5C5B - chains A and B; structure by X-ray diffraction, 2.90 A resolution.

== Chain A ==
Molecule: DCC-interacting protein 13-alpha
Source organism: Homo sapiens
Notes: fragment: BAR-PH domain
UniProt: Q9UKG1 (DP13A_HUMAN); numbering as in UniProt (aligned over 5-375)
Amino-acid sequence (375 residues; numbered 1 to 375; the number before each row is that of its first residue):
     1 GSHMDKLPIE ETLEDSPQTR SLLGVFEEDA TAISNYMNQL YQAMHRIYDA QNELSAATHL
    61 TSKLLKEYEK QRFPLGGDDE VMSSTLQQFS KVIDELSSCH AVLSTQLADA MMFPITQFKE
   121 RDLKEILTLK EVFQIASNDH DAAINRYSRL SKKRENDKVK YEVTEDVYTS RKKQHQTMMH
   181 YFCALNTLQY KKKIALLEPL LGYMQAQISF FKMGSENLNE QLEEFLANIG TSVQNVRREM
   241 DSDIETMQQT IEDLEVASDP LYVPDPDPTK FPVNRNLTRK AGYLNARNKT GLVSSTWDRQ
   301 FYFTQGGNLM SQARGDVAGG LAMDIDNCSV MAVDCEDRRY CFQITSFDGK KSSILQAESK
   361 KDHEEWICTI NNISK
Disordered / not traced: 1-3, 71-79, 290-294
Sequence notes: expression tag (1-4)
UniProt features mapped onto this chain:
  - natural variant: Asp94 (D94N: In MODY14)

== Chain B ==
Molecule: DCC-interacting protein 13-beta
Source organism: Homo sapiens
UniProt: Q8NEU8 (DP13B_HUMAN); residue numbers follow UniProt; this construct covers 1-375
Amino-acid sequence (375 residues; numbered 1 to 375; the number before each row is that of its first residue):
     1 MPAVDKLLLE EALQDSPQTR SLLSVFEEDA GTLTDYTNQL LQAMQRVYGA QNEMCLATQQ
    61 LSKQLLAYEK QNFALGKGDE EVISTLHYFS KVVDELNLLH TELAKQLADT MVLPIIQFRE
   121 KDLTEVSTLK DLFGLASNEH DLSMAKYSRL PKKKENEKVK TEVGKEVAAA RRKQHLSSLQ
   181 YYCALNALQY RKQMAMMEPM IGFAHGQINF FKKGAEMFSK RMDSFLSSVA DMVQSIQVEL
   241 EAEAEKMRVS QQELLSVDES VYTPDSDVAA PQINRNLIQK AGYLNLRNKT GLVTTTWERL
   301 YFFTQGGNLM CQPRGAVAGG LIQDLDNCSV MAVDCEDRRY CFQITTPNGK SGIILQAESR
   361 KENEEWICAI NNISR
Disordered / not traced: 1-4, 375
UniProt features mapped onto this chain:
  - site: Gln234, Ser235 (Breakpoint for chromosomal translocation)

== Chain A / chain B interface ==
Pairs across the interface (226):
  Ile9(A) - Leu254(B)  hydrophobic
  Leu13(A) - Val261(B)  hydrophobic
  Leu13(A) - Tyr262(B)  hydrophobic
  Glu14(A) - Ala281(B)
  Glu14(A) - Gly282(B)
  Glu14(A) - Tyr283(B)
  Glu14(A) - Tyr301(B)  hydrogen bond
  Asp15(A) - Tyr283(B)  hydrogen bond (backbone-side chain)
  Asp15(A) - Arg314(B)  salt bridge
  Ser16(A) - Tyr283(B)
  Ser16(A) - Tyr301(B)
  Pro17(A) - Tyr283(B)
  Pro17(A) - Tyr301(B)
  Pro17(A) - Gln312(B)
  Pro17(A) - Arg314(B)
  Arg20(A) - Arg314(B)
  Ser21(A) - Ala316(B)
  Val25(A) - Ala74(B)  hydrophobic
  Val25(A) - Leu75(B)  hydrophobic
  Phe26(A) - Leu75(B)  hydrophobic
  Asp29(A) - Leu75(B)
  Tyr36(A) - Gln64(B)  hydrogen bond (side chain-backbone)
  Tyr36(A) - Leu65(B)
  Tyr36(A) - Tyr68(B)
  Tyr36(A) - Gln71(B)
  Tyr36(A) - Leu86(B)
  Gln39(A) - Gln64(B)
  Leu40(A) - Gln64(B)
  Leu40(A) - Leu65(B)  hydrophobic
  Ala43(A) - Gln60(B)
  Arg46(A) - Glu53(B)  salt bridge
  Arg46(A) - Leu56(B)
  Arg46(A) - Ala57(B)
  Arg46(A) - Gln60(B)  hydrogen bond
  Ile47(A) - Met54(B)
  Ile47(A) - Ala57(B)
  Ile47(A) - Thr58(B)
  Ala50(A) - Met54(B)  hydrophobic
  Gln51(A) - Met54(B)
  Glu53(A) - Arg46(B)  salt bridge
  Glu53(A) - Ala50(B)
  Leu54(A) - Ala50(B)  hydrophobic
  Leu54(A) - Gln51(B)
  Ala57(A) - Arg46(B)
  Leu60(A) - Arg46(B)
  Thr61(A) - Ala43(B)
  Thr61(A) - Met44(B)
  Thr61(A) - Val47(B)
  Leu64(A) - Tyr36(B)  hydrophobic
  Leu64(A) - Gln39(B)
  Leu64(A) - Leu40(B)  hydrophobic
  Leu65(A) - Tyr36(B)
  Tyr68(A) - Tyr36(B)
  Val81(A) - Gln193(B)
  Met82(A) - Gln193(B)
  Met82(A) - Met196(B)  hydrophobic
  Thr85(A) - Met197(B)
  Thr85(A) - Met200(B)
  Leu86(A) - Met200(B)  hydrophobic
  Phe89(A) - Met200(B)  hydrophobic
  Phe89(A) - Phe203(B)  hydrophobic
  Ile93(A) - Phe203(B)  hydrophobic
  Leu96(A) - Phe203(B)  hydrophobic
  Leu96(A) - Gln207(B)
  Leu96(A) - Phe211(B)  hydrophobic
  Ser137(A) - Arg314(B)
  Asp141(A) - Arg314(B)  salt bridge
  Ile144(A) - Arg299(B)
  Tyr147(A) - Pro264(B)
  Tyr147(A) - Asp265(B)
  Tyr147(A) - Arg339(B)  hydrogen bond
  Tyr147(A) - Glu358(B)  hydrogen bond (side chain-backbone)
  Ser148(A) - Asn285(B)  hydrogen bond
  Ser148(A) - Arg338(B)
  Ser148(A) - Gln356(B)  hydrogen bond (backbone-side chain)
  Arg149(A) - Arg338(B)
  Leu150(A) - Asp337(B)
  Ser151(A) - Asp337(B)  hydrogen bond
  Lys152(A) - Asp334(B)  salt bridge
  Lys152(A) - Asp337(B)  hydrogen bond (backbone-backbone)
  Lys152(A) - Arg338(B)
  Lys152(A) - Arg339(B)
  Lys153(A) - Asp337(B)  hydrogen bond (backbone-side chain)
  Glu155(A) - Arg339(B)  salt bridge
  Lys160(A) - Arg339(B)
  Thr164(A) - Thr263(B)
  Thr164(A) - Pro264(B)
  Val167(A) - Pro264(B)  hydrophobic
  Tyr168(A) - Glu259(B)
  Tyr168(A) - Tyr262(B)
  Tyr168(A) - Thr263(B)
  Arg171(A) - Tyr262(B)
  Arg171(A) - Glu358(B)  salt bridge
  Lys172(A) - Leu255(B)
  Lys172(A) - Tyr262(B)
  His175(A) - Leu254(B)
  His175(A) - Tyr262(B)  hydrogen bond
  Met179(A) - Gln251(B)
  Met179(A) - Leu255(B)  hydrophobic
  His180(A) - Gln251(B)
  Cys183(A) - Met247(B)
  Cys183(A) - Gln251(B)  hydrogen bond
  Asn186(A) - Met247(B)  hydrogen bond
  Thr187(A) - Met247(B)
  Gln189(A) - Leu75(B)
  Tyr190(A) - Ile236(B)
  Tyr190(A) - Leu240(B)  hydrophobic
  Tyr190(A) - Glu243(B)
  Lys191(A) - Leu240(B)
  Lys193(A) - Asp79(B)  salt bridge
  Lys193(A) - Val82(B)
  Ile194(A) - Ile236(B)  hydrophobic
  Ile194(A) - Gln237(B)
  Leu196(A) - Tyr68(B)  hydrophobic
  Leu196(A) - Leu86(B)  hydrophobic
  Leu197(A) - Val82(B)  hydrophobic
  Leu197(A) - Thr85(B)
  Leu197(A) - Met232(B)  hydrophobic
  Leu197(A) - Val233(B)  hydrophobic
  Leu200(A) - Leu65(B)  hydrophobic
  Leu200(A) - Phe89(B)  hydrophobic
  Leu201(A) - Leu226(B)
  Leu201(A) - Val229(B)  hydrophobic
  Leu201(A) - Ala230(B)  hydrophobic
  Tyr203(A) - Thr58(B)
  Tyr203(A) - Leu61(B)  hydrophobic
  Tyr203(A) - Leu96(B)
  Met204(A) - Phe89(B)  hydrophobic
  Met204(A) - Val92(B)  hydrophobic
  Met204(A) - Val93(B)  hydrophobic
  Met204(A) - Phe218(B)  hydrophobic
  Met204(A) - Leu226(B)  hydrophobic
  Gln205(A) - Asp223(B)  hydrogen bond
  Gln205(A) - Leu226(B)
  Gln207(A) - Leu96(B)
  Gln207(A) - Phe218(B)
  Ile208(A) - Phe218(B)  hydrophobic
  Ile208(A) - Asp223(B)
  Ile208(A) - Leu226(B)  hydrophobic
  Phe210(A) - Phe211(B)  hydrophobic
  Phe211(A) - Leu96(B)  hydrophobic
  Phe211(A) - Phe210(B)  hydrophobic
  Phe211(A) - Gly214(B)
  Phe211(A) - Ala215(B)
  Phe211(A) - Phe218(B)  hydrophobic
  Gly214(A) - Phe211(B)
  Leu218(A) - Phe211(B)  hydrophobic
  Asn219(A) - Ile208(B)
  Asn219(A) - Lys212(B)
  Leu222(A) - Gln207(B)
  Leu222(A) - Ile208(B)  hydrophobic
  Phe225(A) - Met200(B)  hydrophobic
  Leu226(A) - Ile201(B)  hydrophobic
  Leu226(A) - Ala204(B)  hydrophobic
  Leu226(A) - His205(B)
  Leu226(A) - Ile208(B)  hydrophobic
  Ile229(A) - Met197(B)  hydrophobic
  Ile229(A) - Met200(B)  hydrophobic
  Ile229(A) - Ile201(B)  hydrophobic
  Ser232(A) - Met197(B)
  Val233(A) - Met194(B)
  Val233(A) - Met197(B)  hydrophobic
  Val233(A) - Ile201(B)  hydrophobic
  Val236(A) - Gln193(B)
  Val236(A) - Met194(B)  hydrophobic
  Arg237(A) - Met194(B)
  Glu239(A) - Tyr190(B)  hydrogen bond
  Met240(A) - Tyr190(B)  hydrophobic
  Met240(A) - Arg191(B)
  Asp243(A) - Tyr190(B)  hydrogen bond
  Ile244(A) - Ala187(B)  hydrophobic
  Met247(A) - Leu9(B)
  Met247(A) - Cys183(B)  hydrophobic
  Met247(A) - Asn186(B)
  Ile251(A) - Leu9(B)  hydrophobic
  Ile251(A) - Leu179(B)
  Ile251(A) - Gln180(B)
  Ile251(A) - Cys183(B)  hydrophobic
  Leu254(A) - Leu9(B)
  Leu254(A) - Glu10(B)
  Leu254(A) - Leu179(B)  hydrophobic
  Glu255(A) - Leu176(B)
  Glu255(A) - Leu179(B)
  Ser258(A) - His175(B)
  Asp259(A) - Arg172(B)  salt bridge
  Tyr262(A) - Ala168(B)
  Tyr262(A) - Arg171(B)
  Tyr262(A) - Arg172(B)
  Tyr262(A) - His175(B)  hydrogen bond
  Pro264(A) - Tyr147(B)
  Pro264(A) - Gly164(B)
  Pro264(A) - Val167(B)  hydrophobic
  Pro264(A) - Ala168(B)
  Pro264(A) - Arg171(B)
  Asp265(A) - Tyr147(B)
  Tyr283(A) - Gln14(B)
  Tyr283(A) - Asp15(B)  hydrogen bond (side chain-backbone)
  Tyr283(A) - Ser16(B)
  Tyr283(A) - Pro17(B)
  Asn285(A) - Ser148(B)
  Arg299(A) - Met144(B)
  Phe301(A) - Gln14(B)
  Phe301(A) - Pro17(B)
  Gln312(A) - Pro17(B)
  Ala313(A) - Pro17(B)
  Arg314(A) - Asp15(B)  salt bridge
  Arg314(A) - Pro17(B)
  Arg314(A) - Arg20(B)
  Arg314(A) - Asp141(B)  salt bridge
  Asp334(A) - Lys152(B)  salt bridge
  Asp337(A) - Leu150(B)
  Asp337(A) - Pro151(B)
  Asp337(A) - Lys152(B)  hydrogen bond (backbone-backbone)
  Asp337(A) - Lys153(B)  hydrogen bond (side chain-backbone)
  Arg338(A) - Ser148(B)
  Arg338(A) - Arg149(B)
  Arg338(A) - Lys152(B)
  Arg339(A) - Tyr147(B)  hydrogen bond
  Arg339(A) - Pro151(B)
  Arg339(A) - Lys152(B)
  Arg339(A) - Glu155(B)  salt bridge
  Arg339(A) - Lys160(B)
  Gln356(A) - Ser148(B)  hydrogen bond (side chain-backbone)
  Glu358(A) - Met144(B)
  Glu358(A) - Tyr147(B)
  Glu358(A) - Arg171(B)  salt bridge
Other interface residues (no listed pair), chain A (128 interface residues in all): Glu10, Gln18, Glu28, Ala32, Gln42, Ala56, Thr58, His140, Lys192, Ser215, Gly230, Thr250, Leu261, Val263, Ala281, Gly315, Asp316, Val317
Other interface residues (no listed pair), chain B (126 interface residues in all): Leu13, Ser21, Ala67, Phe73, Ser137, Lys154, Lys192, Met222, Glu239, Ala244, Pro313, Val317

== Overview ==
The interface between chain A and chain B involves 128 residues on one side and 126 on the other; the contacts
include 23 hydrogen bonds and 14 salt bridges. Polar contacts include Asp15(A)-Arg314(B), Arg46(A)-Glu53(B)
and Glu53(A)-Arg46(B).
Chain A is DCC-interacting protein 13-alpha and chain B is DCC-interacting protein 13-beta, both from Homo
sapiens; the structure, Crystal Structure of Human APPL BAR-PH Heterodimer, was determined by X-ray
diffraction.
